PDB entry 6HE9 | electron microscopy, 6.35 A resolution (low resolution: residue-level contacts below are approximate; hydrogen-bond / salt-bridge calls are withheld) | chains H and M of the 34 polymer chains in the assembly

Chain H (and M):
Name: Proteasome-activating nucleotidase
Source organism: Archaeoglobus fulgidus (strain ATCC 49558 / VC-16 / DSM 4304 / JCM 9628 / NBRC 100126)
Notes: chain M of this document is another copy of the same molecule, construct and numbering; everything in this record applies to it too
UniProt: O28303 (PAN_ARCFU); residues 9-398 here = UniProt positions 9-398
Sequence (390 residues; row label = number of the first residue in the row):
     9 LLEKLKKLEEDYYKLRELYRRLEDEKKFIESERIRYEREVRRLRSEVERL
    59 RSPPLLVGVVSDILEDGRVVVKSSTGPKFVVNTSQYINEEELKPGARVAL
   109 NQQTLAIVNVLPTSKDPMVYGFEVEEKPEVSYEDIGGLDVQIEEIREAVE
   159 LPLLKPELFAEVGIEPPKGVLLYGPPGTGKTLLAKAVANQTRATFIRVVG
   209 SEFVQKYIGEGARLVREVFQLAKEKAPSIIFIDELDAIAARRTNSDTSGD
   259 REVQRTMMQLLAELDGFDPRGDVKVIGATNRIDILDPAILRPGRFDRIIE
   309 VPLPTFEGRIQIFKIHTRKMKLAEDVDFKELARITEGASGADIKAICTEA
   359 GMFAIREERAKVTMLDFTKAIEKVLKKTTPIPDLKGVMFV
Metal / ion sites: Mg2+: Thr189 (together with ATP)
Ligand contacts: ATP (adenosine-5'-triphosphate): Asp142, Ile143, Gly144, Pro183, Pro184, Gly185, Thr186, Gly187, Lys188, Thr189, Leu190, Glu242, Asn288, Ile320, His324, Gly348, Ala349, Lys352
Swiss-Prot annotation at these positions:
  - region: Met396 to Val398 (Docks into pockets in the proteasome alpha-ring to cause gate opening)
  - binding site (ATP): Gly185 to Leu190, His324

How chain H and chain M interact:
Pairs across the interface (70):
  Asp70(H) - Arg105(M)
  Arg76(H) - Arg59(M)
  Arg76(H) - Pro61(M)
  Arg76(H) - Asn117(M)
  Pro85(H) - Ser82(M)
  Pro85(H) - Thr83(M)
  Lys86(H) - Leu64(M)
  Lys86(H) - Val65(M)
  Lys86(H) - Ser82(M)
  Lys86(H) - Lys123(M)
  Phe87(H) - Leu63(M)
  Phe87(H) - Leu64(M)
  Phe87(H) - Val65(M)
  Phe87(H) - Gln110(M)
  Val88(H) - Pro61(M)
  Val88(H) - Pro62(M)
  Val88(H) - Leu63(M)
  Val88(H) - Val65(M)
  Val88(H) - Leu119(M)
  Val89(H) - Pro61(M)
  Asn90(H) - Pro61(M)
  Thr112(H) - Pro62(M)
  Glu155(H) - Met360(M)
  Glu155(H) - Arg364(M)
  Lys163(H) - Ile363(M)
  Lys163(H) - Glu366(M)
  Leu166(H) - Ile363(M)
  Leu166(H) - Ala368(M)
  Phe167(H) - Met360(M)
  Phe167(H) - Ile363(M)
  Glu169(H) - Lys329(M)
  Glu169(H) - Ala368(M)
  Val170(H) - Lys327(M)
  Val170(H) - Met328(M)
  Val170(H) - Lys329(M)
  Val170(H) - Gly359(M)
  Val170(H) - Ala368(M)
  Val170(H) - Val370(M)
  Gly171(H) - Lys327(M)
  Ile172(H) - Met328(M)
  Ile172(H) - Cys355(M)
  Ile172(H) - Thr356(M)
  Ile172(H) - Gly359(M)
  Ile172(H) - Met360(M)
  Ile172(H) - Ile363(M)
  Glu173(H) - Lys327(M)
  Arg249(H) - Gln213(M)
  Arg249(H) - Glu218(M)
  Arg250(H) - Glu210(M)
  Arg250(H) - Glu218(M)
  Arg250(H) - Leu222(M)
  Arg250(H) - Glu225(M)
  Thr251(H) - Glu218(M)
  Asn252(H) - Glu218(M)
  Asn252(H) - Arg221(M)
  Gln262(H) - Tyr128(M)
  Met265(H) - Phe130(M)
  Met266(H) - Val127(M)
  Met266(H) - Phe130(M)
  Asp294(H) - Glu210(M)
  Pro295(H) - Phe130(M)
  Pro295(H) - Ser209(M)
  Arg299(H) - Phe130(M)
  Arg299(H) - Glu131(M)
  Arg299(H) - Arg205(M)
  Arg299(H) - Val207(M)
  Arg299(H) - Glu210(M)
  Pro300(H) - Arg205(M)
  Gly301(H) - Glu131(M)
  Arg302(H) - Glu131(M)
Other interface residues (no listed pair), chain H (38 interface residues in all): Leu72, Asp74, Val78, Leu113, Val148, Leu159, Ala296
Other interface residues (no listed pair), chain M (45 interface residues in all): Ala107, Pro120, Gly129, Val206, Glu357, Arg367, Lys381

Overview:
38 residues of chain H and 45 residues of chain M are in contact. Bound to chain H: ATP. Curated annotation
(UniProt) lists 7 ATP-binding residues on chain H.
Chain H and chain M are both Proteasome-activating nucleotidase (Archaeoglobus fulgidus (strain ATCC 49558 /
VC-16 / DSM 4304 / JCM 9628 / NBRC 100126)); the structure, PAN-proteasome in state 2, was determined by
electron microscopy, deposited together with 6HE5, 6HE7, 6HE8, 6HEA, 6HEC and 6HED.
